4V0C - chains A and C of the 4 polymer chains in the assembly; structure by X-ray diffraction, 2.86 A resolution.

# Chain A
Protein: Potassium voltage-gated channel subfamily kqt member 1
Source organism: Homo sapiens
Notes: fragment: proximal c-terminal domain, residues 352-396 and residues 502-539
UniProt: P51787 (KCNQ1_HUMAN); residue numbers follow UniProt; this construct covers 352-396, 504-539
Chain sequence (112 residues; numbered 324 to 539 plus 1 insertion-coded residue; 105 numbers in that range are skipped by the numbering (no residue carries them; nothing is unmodelled there); the number before each row is that of its first residue):
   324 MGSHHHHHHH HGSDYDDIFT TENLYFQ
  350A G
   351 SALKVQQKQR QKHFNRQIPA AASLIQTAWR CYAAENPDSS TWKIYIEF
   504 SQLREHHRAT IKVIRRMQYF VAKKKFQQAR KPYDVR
Unresolved in the structure: 324-329, 346-350, 350A, 536-539
Sequence notes: expression tag (324-350, 350A, 351); engineered mutation Glu397 (His502 in P51787), Phe398 (Ile503 in P51787)
Curated features (UniProtKB/Swiss-Prot):
  - region: Ala370 to Tyr382 (Interaction with CALM), Lys515 to Phe529 (Interaction with CALM), Pro535 to Arg539 (Interaction with KCNE1 C-terminus)
  - natural variant: Leu353 (L353P: In LQT1), Lys354 (K354R: In LQT1; uncertain significance), Arg360 (R360G: In LQT1; R360M: In LQT1; uncertain significance; R360T: In LQT1; uncertain significance), Lys362 (K362R: In LQT1), Asn365 (N365H: In LQT1; uncertain significance), Arg366 (R366P: In LQT1; R366Q: In LQT1; R366W: In LQT1), Ala371 (A371T: In LQT1), Ala372 (A372D: In LQT1; uncertain significance), Ser373 (S373P: In LQT1), Leu374 (L374H: In LQT1; uncertain significance), Trp379 (W379G: In LQT1; uncertain significance), Arg380 (R380S: In LQT1), 14 further natural variant entries in UniProt
  - mutagenesis: Ile375 (I375D: Reduced protein expression, probably due to misfolding and proteasomal degradation. No detectable electrophysiological activity. Reduced electrophysiological activity in the presence of KCNE1), Val516 (V516D: Reduced protein expression, probably due to misfolding and proteasomal degradation. Significantly reduced electrophysiological activity ...), Lys526 (K526N: Decreased interaction with PIP2 and calmodulin/CALM in the presence of calcium. Insensitive to gating modulation by calcified CALM. Impaired IKS current ...), Lys527 (K527N: Decreased interaction with PIP2 and calmodulin/CALM in the presence of calcium. Decreased interaction with PIP2 and CALM in the presence of calcium; when associated with N-526 ...)

# Chain C
Protein: Calmodulin
Source organism: Homo sapiens
UniProt: P62158 (CALM_HUMAN); residues 0-148 here correspond to UniProt positions 1-149 (UniProt number = residue number + 1)
Chain sequence (149 residues; numbered 0 to 148; the number before each row is that of its first residue; numbering starts at 0):
     0 MADQLTEEQI AEFKEAFSLF DKDGDGTITT KELGTVMRSL GQNPTEAELQ DMINEVDADG
    60 NGTIDFPEFL TMMARKMKDT DSEEEIREAF RVFDKDGNGY ISAAELRHVM TNLGEKLTDE
   120 EVDEMIREAD IDGDGQVNYE EFVQMMTAK
Unresolved in the structure: 0-4, 148
Bound ions: Ca2+ site 1: Asp20, Asp22, Asp24, Thr26, Glu31; Ca2+ site 2: Asp56, Asp58, Asn60, Thr62, Glu67

# Chain A / chain C interface
Pairs across the interface (34; chain A residue first):
  His509(A) - Glu14(C)  salt bridge
  His509(A) - Leu18(C)
  His510(A) - Leu39(C)
  Ala512(A) - Leu18(C)  hydrophobic
  Thr513(A) - Leu18(C)
  Thr513(A) - Phe19(C)
  Ile514(A) - Leu39(C)  hydrophobic
  Val516(A) - Phe19(C)  hydrophobic
  Val516(A) - Phe68(C)  hydrophobic
  Val516(A) - Met71(C)  hydrophobic
  Val516(A) - Met72(C)  hydrophobic
  Ile517(A) - Phe19(C)  hydrophobic
  Ile517(A) - Met36(C)  hydrophobic
  Ile517(A) - Leu39(C)  hydrophobic
  Arg519(A) - Met71(C)
  Arg519(A) - Met72(C)
  Arg519(A) - Arg74(C)
  Arg519(A) - Met76(C)
  Met520(A) - Met51(C)  hydrophobic
  Met520(A) - Met71(C)  hydrophobic
  Gln521(A) - Met36(C)
  Gln521(A) - Glu114(C)
  Tyr522(A) - Met76(C)  hydrophobic
  Phe523(A) - Glu54(C)
  Phe523(A) - Met71(C)
  Phe523(A) - Arg74(C)
  Val524(A) - Asp50(C)
  Val524(A) - Met51(C)  hydrophobic
  Lys526(A) - Ser81(C)
  Lys528(A) - Asp50(C)  salt bridge
  Phe529(A) - Glu84(C)
  Phe529(A) - Glu87(C)
  Phe529(A) - Ala88(C)  hydrophobic
  Arg533(A) - Glu87(C)  salt bridge
Other interface residues (no listed pair), chain A (18 interface residues in all): Arg518
Other interface residues (no listed pair), chain C (27 interface residues in all): Ala15, Leu32, Val35, Val55, Ile63, Lys75, Ile85, Val91, Glu120

# Overview
18 residues of chain A and 27 residues of chain C are in contact, with 3 salt bridges. Among the polar pairs
are His509(A)-Glu14(C), Lys528(A)-Asp50(C) and Arg533(A)-Glu87(C). Asp20(C), Asp22(C), Asp24(C), Thr26(C) and
Glu31(C) coordinate Ca2+ site 1. UniProt lists 4 mutagenesis sites on chain A.
Chain A is Potassium voltage-gated channel subfamily kqt member 1 and chain C is Calmodulin, both from Homo
sapiens; the structure, Crystal Structure of the Kv7.1 proximal C-terminal Domain in Complex with Calmodulin,
was determined by X-ray diffraction (same publication as 4UMO).
